7V4P - chain A; structure by X-ray diffraction, 1.95 A resolution.

== Chain A ==
Name: Beta-hydroxylase
Organism: Streptomyces sp. MK730-62F2
UniProtKB: C4NCJ7 (C4NCJ7_9ACTN); residue numbers follow UniProt; this construct covers 1-182
Amino-acid sequence (197 residues; row label = number of the first residue in the row; numbers below 1 keep their minus sign (His-14 is residue -14)):
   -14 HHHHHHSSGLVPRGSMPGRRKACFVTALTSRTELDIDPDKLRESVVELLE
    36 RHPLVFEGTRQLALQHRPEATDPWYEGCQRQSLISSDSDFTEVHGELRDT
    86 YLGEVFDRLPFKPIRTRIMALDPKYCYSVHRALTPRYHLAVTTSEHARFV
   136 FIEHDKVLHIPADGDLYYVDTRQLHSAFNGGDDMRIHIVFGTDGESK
Not modelled in the structure: -14 to 11, 180-182
Construct notes: expression tag (-14 to 0); engineered mutation Ala117 (Asp in C4NCJ7)
Ion coordination: Fe ion site 1: Glu89, Asp92; Fe ion site 2: Asp140 (shared with 1 residue of chain B)
Reported in the primary citation:
  - catalytic residues: His115, His160 (by similarity / conservation)
  - mutagenesis - H123A, H172A: decreased expression

== In short ==
Glu89 and Asp92 form the Fe ion site 1. From the paper: catalytic residues His115 and His160; H123A and H172A
reduce expression.
Chain A is Beta-hydroxylase (Streptomyces sp. MK730-62F2); the structure, Unique non-heme hydroxylase in
biosynthesis of nucleoside antibiotic pathway uncover mechanism of reaction, was determined by X-ray
diffraction together with 7V4F, 7V4M and 7V4N from the same study.
